Entry 1XKY (X-ray diffraction, 1.94 A resolution); this record covers chains C and D of the 4 polymer chains in the assembly.

# Chain C (and D)
Name: dihydrodipicolinate synthase
Organism: Bacillus anthracis
Notes: EC 4.2.1.52; chain D of this document is another copy of the same molecule, construct and numbering; everything in this record applies to it too
Reference sequence: Q81WN7 (Q81WN7_BACAN); numbering as in UniProt (aligned over 1-292)
Amino-acid sequence (301 residues; numbered -8 to 292; the number before each row is that of its first residue; numbers below 1 keep their minus sign (Gly-8 is residue -8)):
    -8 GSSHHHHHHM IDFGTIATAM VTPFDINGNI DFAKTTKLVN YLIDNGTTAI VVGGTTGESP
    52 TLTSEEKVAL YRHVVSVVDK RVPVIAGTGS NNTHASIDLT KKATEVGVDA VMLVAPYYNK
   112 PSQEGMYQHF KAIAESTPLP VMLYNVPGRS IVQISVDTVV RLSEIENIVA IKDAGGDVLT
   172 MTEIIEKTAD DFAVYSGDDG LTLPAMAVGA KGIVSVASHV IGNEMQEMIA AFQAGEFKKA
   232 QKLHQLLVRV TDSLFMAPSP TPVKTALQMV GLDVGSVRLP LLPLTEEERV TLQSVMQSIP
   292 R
Not modelled in the structure: -8 to 0
Differences from the reference sequence: cloning artifact (-8 to -6); expression tag (-5 to 0)
Bound ions: K+ site 1: Ser154, Ile156, Glu157, Ile159; K+ site 2: Ile176, Thr179, Ala180, Phe183; K+ site 3: Ile176, Glu177, Thr179

# Interface between chain C and chain D
Pairs across the interface (56):
  Thr46(C) - Tyr109(D)  hydrogen bond
  Ser50(C) - Tyr109(D)
  Pro51(C) - Asn82(D)
  Pro51(C) - Asn83(D)  hydrogen bond (backbone-side chain)
  Pro51(C) - Tyr109(D)  hydrophobic
  Pro51(C) - Asn110(D)
  Thr52(C) - Asn83(D)
  Asn82(C) - Pro51(D)
  Asn82(C) - Pro271(D)
  Asn83(C) - Pro51(D)  hydrogen bond (side chain-backbone)
  Asn83(C) - Thr52(D)
  Thr84(C) - Leu270(D)  hydrogen bond (side chain-backbone)
  Thr84(C) - Pro271(D)
  Val105(C) - Tyr109(D)
  Tyr108(C) - Tyr108(D)  hydrophobic
  Tyr108(C) - Tyr109(D)  hydrophobic
  Tyr109(C) - Thr46(D)  hydrogen bond
  Tyr109(C) - Pro51(D)  hydrophobic
  Tyr109(C) - Val105(D)
  Tyr109(C) - Tyr108(D)  hydrophobic
  Tyr109(C) - Arg140(D)  hydrogen bond (backbone-side chain)
  Asn110(C) - Pro51(D)
  Asn110(C) - Arg140(D)
  Asn110(C) - Pro271(D)
  Lys111(C) - Gly139(D)
  Lys111(C) - Arg140(D)
  Lys111(C) - Pro249(D)
  Ser113(C) - Pro249(D)
  Glu115(C) - Leu273(D)
  Gly116(C) - Pro271(D)
  Gly116(C) - Leu273(D)
  His120(C) - Pro271(D)
  Tyr135(C) - Tyr109(D)
  Pro138(C) - Ile142(D)
  Gly139(C) - Lys111(D)
  Gly139(C) - Ile142(D)
  Arg140(C) - Tyr109(D)  hydrogen bond (side chain-backbone)
  Arg140(C) - Asn110(D)
  Arg140(C) - Ile142(D)
  Ile142(C) - Gly139(D)
  Ile142(C) - Arg140(D)
  Ile142(C) - Ile142(D)  hydrophobic
  Pro249(C) - Lys111(D)
  Pro249(C) - Ser113(D)
  Leu270(C) - Thr84(D)  hydrogen bond (backbone-side chain)
  Leu270(C) - Gln119(D)
  Pro271(C) - Asn82(D)
  Pro271(C) - Thr84(D)
  Pro271(C) - Pro107(D)  hydrophobic
  Pro271(C) - Asn110(D)
  Pro271(C) - Gly116(D)
  Pro271(C) - His120(D)
  Leu272(C) - Asn110(D)
  Leu273(C) - Glu115(D)
  Leu273(C) - Gly116(D)
  Leu273(C) - Gln119(D)
Other interface residues (no listed pair), chain C (30 interface residues in all): Pro107, Pro112, Gln119, Ser141
Other interface residues (no listed pair), chain D (30 interface residues in all): Ser50, Pro112, Tyr135, Pro138, Ser141, Leu272

# Overview
The chain C/chain D interface involves 30 residues from each chain; the contacts include 8 hydrogen bonds.
Polar contacts include Thr46(C)-Tyr109(D), Pro51(C)-Asn83(D) and Thr84(C)-Leu270(D). The K+ site 1 is built by
Ser154(C), Ile156(C), Glu157(C) and Ile159(C). Ile176(C), Thr179(C), Ala180(C) and Phe183(C) coordinate K+
site 2.
Chain C and chain D are both dihydrodipicolinate synthase (Bacillus anthracis); the structure, Crystal
Structure of Dihydrodipicolinate Synthase DapA-2 (BA3935) from Bacillus Anthracis at 1.94A Resolution, was
determined by X-ray diffraction, deposited together with 1XL9.
